PDB entry 6UQ1 | X-ray diffraction, 3.60 A resolution | chains A and B of the 13 polymer chains in the assembly

Chain A:
Molecule: DNA-directed RNA polymerase II subunit RPB1
From: Saccharomyces cerevisiae (strain ATCC 204508 / S288c)
Notes: EC 2.7.7.6
UniProtKB: P04050 (RPB1_YEAST); residues 1-1733 here = UniProt positions 1-1733
Sequence (1733 residues; numbered 1 to 1733; the number before each row is that of its first residue):
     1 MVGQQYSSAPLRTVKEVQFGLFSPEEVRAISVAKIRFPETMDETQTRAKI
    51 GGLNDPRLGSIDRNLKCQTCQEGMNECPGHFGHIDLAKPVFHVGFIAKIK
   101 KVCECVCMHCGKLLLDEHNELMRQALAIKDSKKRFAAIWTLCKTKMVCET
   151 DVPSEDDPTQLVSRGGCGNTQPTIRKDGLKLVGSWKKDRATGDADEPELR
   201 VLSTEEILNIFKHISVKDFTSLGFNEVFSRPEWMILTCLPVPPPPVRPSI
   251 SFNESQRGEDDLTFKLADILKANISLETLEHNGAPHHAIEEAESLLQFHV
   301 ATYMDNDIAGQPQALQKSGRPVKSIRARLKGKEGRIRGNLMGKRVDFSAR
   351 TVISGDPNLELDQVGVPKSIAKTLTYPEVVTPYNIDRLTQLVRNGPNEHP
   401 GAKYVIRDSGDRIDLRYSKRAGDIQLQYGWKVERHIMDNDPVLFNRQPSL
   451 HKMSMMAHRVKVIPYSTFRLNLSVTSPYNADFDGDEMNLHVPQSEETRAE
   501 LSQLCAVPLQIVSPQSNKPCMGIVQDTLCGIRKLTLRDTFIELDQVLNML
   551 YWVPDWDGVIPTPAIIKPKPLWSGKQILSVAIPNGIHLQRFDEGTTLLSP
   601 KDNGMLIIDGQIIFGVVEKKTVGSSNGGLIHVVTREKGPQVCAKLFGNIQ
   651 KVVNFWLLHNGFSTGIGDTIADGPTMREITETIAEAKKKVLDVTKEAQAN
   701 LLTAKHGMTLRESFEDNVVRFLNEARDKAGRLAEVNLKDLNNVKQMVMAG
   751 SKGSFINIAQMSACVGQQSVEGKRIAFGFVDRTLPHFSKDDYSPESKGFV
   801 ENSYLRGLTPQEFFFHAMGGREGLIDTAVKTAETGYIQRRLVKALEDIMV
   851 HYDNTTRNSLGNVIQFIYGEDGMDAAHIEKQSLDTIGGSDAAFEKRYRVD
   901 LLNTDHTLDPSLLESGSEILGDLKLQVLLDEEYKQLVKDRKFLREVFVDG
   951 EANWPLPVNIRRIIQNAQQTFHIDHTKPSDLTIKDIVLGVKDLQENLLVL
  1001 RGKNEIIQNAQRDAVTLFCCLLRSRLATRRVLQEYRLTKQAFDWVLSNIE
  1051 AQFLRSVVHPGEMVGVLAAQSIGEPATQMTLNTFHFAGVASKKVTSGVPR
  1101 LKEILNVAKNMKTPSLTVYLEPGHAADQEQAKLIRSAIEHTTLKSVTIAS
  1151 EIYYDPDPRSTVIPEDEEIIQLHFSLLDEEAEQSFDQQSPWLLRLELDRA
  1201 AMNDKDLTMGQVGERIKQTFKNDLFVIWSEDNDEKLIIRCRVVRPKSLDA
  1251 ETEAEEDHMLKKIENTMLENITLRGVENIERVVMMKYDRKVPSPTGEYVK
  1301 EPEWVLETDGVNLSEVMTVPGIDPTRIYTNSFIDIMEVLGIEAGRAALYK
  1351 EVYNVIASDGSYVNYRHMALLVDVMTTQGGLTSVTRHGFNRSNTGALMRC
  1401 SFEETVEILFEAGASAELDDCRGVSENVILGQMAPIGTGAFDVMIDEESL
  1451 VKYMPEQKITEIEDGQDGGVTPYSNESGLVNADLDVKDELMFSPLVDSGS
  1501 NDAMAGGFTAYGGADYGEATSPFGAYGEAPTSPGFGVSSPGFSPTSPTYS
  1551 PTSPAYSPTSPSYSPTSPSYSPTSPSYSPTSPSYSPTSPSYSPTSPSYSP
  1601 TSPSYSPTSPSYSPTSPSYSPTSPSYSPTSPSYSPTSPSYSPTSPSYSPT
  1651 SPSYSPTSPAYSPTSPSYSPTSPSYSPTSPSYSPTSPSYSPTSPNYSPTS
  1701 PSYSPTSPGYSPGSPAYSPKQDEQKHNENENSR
Unresolved in the structure: 1-2, 154-163, 187-198, 250-256, 1082-1091, 1177-1186, 1244-1256, 1447-1733
Swiss-Prot annotation at these positions:
  - region: Pro248 to Asp260 (Lid loop), Asn306 to Lys323 (Rudder loop), Pro810 to Glu822 (Bridging helix)
  - binding site (Zn(2+)): Cys67, Cys70, Cys77, His80, Cys107, Cys110, Cys148, Cys167
  - binding site (Mg(2+)): Asp481, Asp483, Asp485
  - modified residue: Thr1471 (Phosphothreonine)
  - cross-link (Glycyl lysine isopeptide (Lys-Gly)): Lys695 (interchain with G-Cter in ubiquitin), Lys1246 (interchain with G-Cter in ubiquitin), Lys1350 (interchain with G-Cter in ubiquitin)
  - natural variant: Ser1653 to Pro1659 (deletion: In strain: A364A)
  - mutagenesis: Lys1246 (K1246R: Impairs ubiquitination during transcription stress)
Cystine bridges: Cys105-Cys142
Ion coordination: Zn2+ site 1: Cys67, Cys77, His80; Zn2+ site 2: Cys107, Cys110, Cys148, Cys167; Mg2+: Asp481, Asp483, Asp485 (shared with 1 residue of chain R)

Chain B:
Molecule: DNA-directed RNA polymerase II subunit RPB2
From: Saccharomyces cerevisiae (strain ATCC 204508 / S288c)
Notes: EC 2.7.7.6
UniProtKB: P08518 (RPB2_YEAST); numbering as in UniProt (aligned over 1-1224)
Sequence (1224 residues; row label = number of the first residue in the row):
     1 MSDLANSEKYYDEDPYGFEDESAPITAEDSWAVISAFFREKGLVSQQLDS
    51 FNQFVDYTLQDIICEDSTLILEQLAQHTTESDNISRKYEISFGKIYVTKP
   101 MVNESDGVTHALYPQEARLRNLTYSSGLFVDVKKRTYEAIDVPGRELKYE
   151 LIAEESEDDSESGKVFIGRLPIMLRSKNCYLSEATESDLYKLKECPFDMG
   201 GYFIINGSEKVLIAQERSAGNIVQVFKKAAPSPISHVAEIRSALEKGSRF
   251 ISTLQVKLYGREGSSARTIKATLPYIKQDIPIVIIFRALGIIPDGEILEH
   301 ICYDVNDWQMLEMLKPCVEDGFVIQDRETALDFIGRRGTALGIKKEKRIQ
   351 YAKDILQKEFLPHITQLEGFESRKAFFLGYMINRLLLCALDRKDQDDRDH
   401 FGKKRLDLAGPLLAQLFKTLFKKLTKDIFRYMQRTVEEAHDFNMKLAINA
   451 KTITSGLKYALATGNWGEQKKAMSSRAGVSQVLNRYTYSSTLSHLRRTNT
   501 PIGRDGKLAKPRQLHNTHWGLVCPAETPEGQACGLVKNLSLMSCISVGTD
   551 PMPIITFLSEWGMEPLEDYVPHQSPDATRVFVNGVWHGVHRNPARLMETL
   601 RTLRRKGDINPEVSMIRDIREKELKIFTDAGRVYRPLFIVEDDESLGHKE
   651 LKVRKGHIAKLMATEYQDIEGGFEDVEEYTWSSLLNEGLVEYIDAEEEES
   701 ILIAMQPEDLEPAEANEENDLDVDPAKRIRVSHHATTFTHCEIHPSMILG
   751 VAASIIPFPDHNQSPRNTYQSAMGKQAMGVFLTNYNVRMDTMANILYYPQ
   801 KPLGTTRAMEYLKFRELPAGQNAIVAIACYSGYNQEDSMIMNQSSIDRGL
   851 FRSLFFRSYMDQEKKYGMSITETFEKPQRTNTLRMKHGTYDKLDDDGLIA
   901 PGVRVSGEDVIIGKTTPISPDEEELGQRTAYHSKRDASTPLRSTENGIVD
   951 QVLVTTNQDGLKFVKVRVRTTKIPQIGDKFASRHGQKGTIGITYRREDMP
  1001 FTAEGIVPDLIINPHAIPSRMTVAHLIECLLSKVAALSGNEGDASPFTDI
  1051 TVEGISKLLREHGYQSRGFEVMYNGHTGKKLMAQIFFGPTYYQRLRHMVD
  1101 DKIHARARGPMQVLTRQPVEGRSRDGGLRFGEMERDCMIAHGAASFLKER
  1151 LMEASDAFRVHICGICGLMTVIAKLNHNQFECKGCDNKIDIYQIHIPYAA
  1201 KLLFQELMAMNITPRLYTDRSRDF
Unresolved in the structure: 1-19, 76-85, 139-161, 338-344, 439-445, 503-508, 644-646, 669-675, 715-720, 920-929, 1222-1224
Ion coordination: Zn2+: Cys1182, Cys1185

Chain A / chain B interface:
Residue-residue contacts (377):
  Gln4(A) - Arg1159(B)
  Gln5(A) - Arg1159(B)  hydrogen bond (backbone-side chain)
  Tyr6(A) - Arg1159(B)
  Ser7(A) - His1161(B)
  Ser7(A) - Leu1175(B)
  Ser7(A) - Phe1180(B)
  Ser7(A) - Gln1193(B)  hydrogen bond
  Ser8(A) - Asn1178(B)
  Ser8(A) - Phe1180(B)
  Ala9(A) - Ile1191(B)  hydrophobic
  Ala9(A) - Tyr1192(B)
  Ala9(A) - Gln1193(B)  hydrogen bond (backbone-side chain)
  Pro10(A) - Gln1193(B)  hydrogen bond (backbone-backbone)
  Leu11(A) - Gln1193(B)
  Leu11(A) - Ile1194(B)  hydrophobic
  Leu11(A) - His1195(B)
  Arg12(A) - Tyr1192(B)
  Arg12(A) - Gln1193(B)  hydrogen bond (backbone-backbone)
  Arg12(A) - Ile1194(B)
  Val14(A) - Ile1194(B)  hydrophobic
  Val14(A) - Leu1216(B)  hydrophobic
  Lys15(A) - Tyr1217(B)  hydrogen bond (side chain-backbone)
  Lys15(A) - Thr1218(B)  hydrogen bond (side chain-backbone)
  Lys15(A) - Asp1219(B)
  Lys15(A) - Arg1220(B)
  Glu16(A) - Tyr1217(B)
  Glu16(A) - Asp1219(B)
  Glu16(A) - Arg1220(B)
  Glu16(A) - Ser1221(B)
  Val17(A) - Arg1215(B)
  Gln18(A) - Thr1213(B)
  Gln18(A) - Pro1214(B)
  Gln18(A) - Arg1215(B)  hydrogen bond (backbone-backbone)
  Phe19(A) - Thr1213(B)
  Gly20(A) - Ile1212(B)
  Gly20(A) - Thr1213(B)  hydrogen bond (backbone-backbone)
  Leu21(A) - Asn1211(B)
  Leu21(A) - Ile1212(B)  hydrophobic
  Leu21(A) - Thr1213(B)  hydrogen bond (backbone-side chain)
  Leu21(A) - Arg1215(B)
  Phe22(A) - Leu1168(B)  hydrophobic
  Phe22(A) - Met1208(B)
  Phe22(A) - Asn1211(B)  hydrogen bond (backbone-side chain)
  Phe22(A) - Thr1213(B)
  Glu26(A) - Cys1166(B)
  Glu26(A) - Arg1215(B)  salt bridge
  Ala29(A) - Lys1183(B)
  Ala29(A) - Gly1184(B)
  Ile30(A) - Thr1170(B)
  Ile30(A) - Lys1183(B)
  Thr69(A) - Ile1172(B)
  Cys70(A) - Ala1173(B)
  Gln71(A) - Lys1174(B)
  Gln71(A) - His1177(B)
  Asn75(A) - Arg1116(B)  hydrogen bond
  Asn75(A) - Phe1158(B)
  Glu76(A) - Arg1159(B)  salt bridge
  Glu76(A) - Leu1175(B)
  Pro78(A) - Val1160(B)  hydrophobic
  Pro78(A) - Lys1201(B)  hydrogen bond (backbone-side chain)
  Pro78(A) - Gln1205(B)  hydrogen bond (backbone-side chain)
  Phe81(A) - Gln1205(B)
  Phe81(A) - Met1208(B)  hydrophobic
  Phe81(A) - Ala1209(B)
  His92(A) - Met1210(B)  hydrogen bond (side chain-backbone)
  Pro240(A) - Met1208(B)
  Pro240(A) - Ala1209(B)
  Pro242(A) - Ala1209(B)  hydrophobic
  Pro243(A) - Gln1205(B)
  Pro245(A) - Tyr1198(B)
  Pro245(A) - Lys1201(B)
  Val246(A) - Leu1114(B)
  Tyr303(A) - Ala1209(B)
  Met304(A) - Met1210(B)  hydrophobic
  Ile325(A) - Glu1206(B)
  Ile325(A) - Met1210(B)  hydrophobic
  Arg328(A) - Glu1206(B)  salt bridge
  Leu329(A) - Leu1203(B)  hydrophobic
  Leu329(A) - Glu1206(B)
  Arg335(A) - Leu1202(B)
  Arg335(A) - Glu1206(B)
  Ile336(A) - Leu1203(B)  hydrophobic
  Arg337(A) - Arg1129(B)  hydrogen bond (backbone-side chain)
  Arg337(A) - Glu1132(B)  salt bridge
  Gly338(A) - Arg1129(B)
  Asn339(A) - Thr1115(B)
  Asn339(A) - Gln1117(B)  hydrogen bond (backbone-side chain)
  Asn339(A) - Ala1199(B)
  Leu340(A) - Ala1199(B)  hydrophobic
  Leu340(A) - Ala1200(B)
  Met341(A) - Glu1132(B)
  Met341(A) - Arg1135(B)
  Gly342(A) - Arg1129(B)
  Gly342(A) - Phe1130(B)
  Gly342(A) - Gly1131(B)
  Gly342(A) - Glu1132(B)
  Lys343(A) - Gln1117(B)
  Lys343(A) - Arg1129(B)
  Lys343(A) - Phe1130(B)  hydrogen bond (backbone-backbone)
  Lys343(A) - Leu1151(B)  hydrogen bond (side chain-backbone)
  Lys343(A) - Ser1155(B)
  Lys343(A) - Asp1156(B)  salt bridge
  Lys343(A) - Pro1197(B)
  Arg344(A) - Gln1117(B)
  Arg344(A) - Pro1118(B)
  Arg344(A) - Val1119(B)
  Arg344(A) - Glu1120(B)  salt bridge
  Arg344(A) - Gly1127(B)  hydrogen bond (side chain-backbone)
  Arg344(A) - Leu1128(B)
  Arg344(A) - Arg1129(B)
  Arg344(A) - Ser1155(B)  hydrogen bond (backbone-side chain)
  Val345(A) - Pro1118(B)
  Val345(A) - Leu1128(B)  hydrogen bond (backbone-backbone)
  Val345(A) - Phe1130(B)  hydrophobic
  Val345(A) - Arg1150(B)
  Val345(A) - Ala1154(B)  hydrophobic
  Val345(A) - Ser1155(B)
  Asp346(A) - Arg1106(B)  salt bridge
  Asp346(A) - Arg1108(B)
  Asp346(A) - Pro1118(B)
  Asp346(A) - Arg1150(B)  hydrogen bond (backbone-side chain)
  Asp346(A) - Ala1154(B)  hydrogen bond (backbone-backbone)
  Phe347(A) - Arg1106(B)  hydrogen bond (backbone-backbone)
  Phe347(A) - Ala1107(B)  hydrophobic
  Phe347(A) - Arg1150(B)
  Ser348(A) - Ala1105(B)
  Ser348(A) - Arg1106(B)  hydrogen bond (backbone-backbone)
  Ser348(A) - Leu1128(B)
  Ala349(A) - Leu1128(B)
  Arg350(A) - Lys1102(B)
  Arg350(A) - Ile1103(B)
  Arg350(A) - His1104(B)  hydrogen bond (backbone-backbone)
  Arg350(A) - Leu1128(B)
  Thr351(A) - Ile1103(B)
  Val352(A) - Val1099(B)  hydrophobic
  Ser354(A) - Ile990(B)
  Gly355(A) - Tyr833(B)
  Asp356(A) - Tyr833(B)  hydrogen bond
  Pro357(A) - Gly832(B)
  Pro357(A) - Tyr833(B)
  Ile370(A) - His1104(B)
  Ile370(A) - Ala1105(B)  hydrophobic
  Thr373(A) - Ala1105(B)
  Thr373(A) - Ala1107(B)
  Leu374(A) - Arg1106(B)
  Thr375(A) - Arg1108(B)
  Tyr404(A) - Arg1108(B)
  Arg412(A) - Arg1108(B)
  Glu433(A) - Arg1108(B)  salt bridge
  Leu443(A) - Met1138(B)  hydrophobic
  Leu443(A) - Phe1146(B)  hydrophobic
  Asn445(A) - Glu1134(B)
  Gln447(A) - Glu1134(B)  hydrogen bond
  Pro448(A) - Met1133(B)  hydrophobic
  Ser449(A) - Met1133(B)  hydrogen bond (side chain-backbone)
  Ser449(A) - Glu1134(B)  hydrogen bond
  Ser449(A) - Cys1137(B)
  His451(A) - Cys1137(B)  hydrogen bond (backbone-side chain)
  Lys452(A) - Cys1137(B)  hydrogen bond (backbone-side chain)
  Lys452(A) - Ala1140(B)  hydrogen bond (side chain-backbone)
  Lys452(A) - His1141(B)  hydrogen bond (backbone-side chain)
  Met455(A) - Phe1130(B)  hydrophobic
  Met455(A) - Glu1134(B)
  Met455(A) - Cys1137(B)  hydrophobic
  Met455(A) - Met1138(B)  hydrophobic
  Met455(A) - His1141(B)  hydrogen bond (backbone-side chain)
  Tyr465(A) - Ile976(B)  hydrophobic
  Ser466(A) - Gln975(B)  hydrogen bond
  Ser466(A) - Ile976(B)
  Ser466(A) - Val1099(B)
  Ser466(A) - Ile1103(B)
  Thr467(A) - Ile976(B)
  Thr467(A) - Gly977(B)
  Arg469(A) - Ile976(B)
  Arg469(A) - Gly991(B)  hydrogen bond (side chain-backbone)
  Leu472(A) - Gln835(B)
  Thr475(A) - Glu836(B)
  Ala480(A) - Glu836(B)
  Asp481(A) - Glu836(B)
  Phe482(A) - Gln835(B)
  Phe482(A) - Glu836(B)  hydrogen bond (backbone-backbone)
  Phe482(A) - Asp837(B)
  Phe482(A) - Ser838(B)
  Phe482(A) - Thr989(B)  hydrogen bond (backbone-side chain)
  Asp483(A) - Asp837(B)  hydrogen bond (backbone-backbone)
  Asp483(A) - Lys979(B)
  Asp483(A) - Lys987(B)
  Asp483(A) - Gly988(B)
  Asp483(A) - Thr989(B)
  Glu486(A) - Lys1102(B)
  Asn488(A) - Leu1128(B)
  His490(A) - Phe1130(B)
  His490(A) - Arg1150(B)  hydrogen bond
  Val491(A) - Arg1150(B)  hydrogen bond (backbone-side chain)
  Pro492(A) - Glu1149(B)
  Gln493(A) - Glu1149(B)  hydrogen bond (backbone-side chain)
  Ser494(A) - Glu1149(B)  hydrogen bond (backbone-side chain)
  Thr497(A) - Phe1146(B)
  Thr497(A) - Glu1149(B)  hydrogen bond
  Glu500(A) - Ala1143(B)
  Glu500(A) - Ala1144(B)
  Glu500(A) - Ser1145(B)  hydrogen bond
  Glu500(A) - Phe1146(B)  hydrogen bond (side chain-backbone)
  Leu501(A) - Phe1146(B)  hydrophobic
  Cys505(A) - Met1138(B)  hydrophobic
  Cys505(A) - His1141(B)
  Gln510(A) - His1141(B)  hydrogen bond
  Gln525(A) - Glu836(B)  hydrogen bond
  Gln525(A) - His1015(B)  hydrogen bond (backbone-side chain)
  Asp526(A) - Cys829(B)
  Asp526(A) - Gln835(B)
  Asp526(A) - Asn1013(B)  hydrogen bond
  Asp526(A) - His1015(B)
  Cys529(A) - His1015(B)
  Gln545(A) - Lys1079(B)
  Leu657(A) - Cys829(B)
  Leu658(A) - Tyr830(B)  hydrophobic
  Leu658(A) - Ser831(B)
  Leu658(A) - Asn1074(B)  hydrogen bond (backbone-side chain)
  Leu658(A) - Leu1081(B)
  His659(A) - Asn1074(B)  hydrogen bond
  His659(A) - Leu1081(B)
  Asn660(A) - Leu1081(B)
  Asn660(A) - Met1082(B)  hydrogen bond (backbone-backbone)
  Asn660(A) - Ala1083(B)
  Gly661(A) - Leu1081(B)
  Gly661(A) - Ala1083(B)
  Phe662(A) - Ile827(B)
  Phe662(A) - Ala828(B)
  Phe662(A) - Cys829(B)  hydrogen bond (backbone-backbone)
  Phe662(A) - Ala1083(B)  hydrophobic
  Phe662(A) - Ile1085(B)
  Ser663(A) - Ile827(B)  hydrogen bond (side chain-backbone)
  Ser663(A) - Pro1014(B)
  Ser663(A) - Gln1084(B)
  Ser663(A) - Ile1085(B)
  Ser663(A) - Phe1086(B)  hydrogen bond (side chain-backbone)
  Thr664(A) - Ile827(B)
  Thr664(A) - Pro1014(B)
  Thr664(A) - Phe1086(B)
  Gly665(A) - Phe1069(B)
  Gly665(A) - Phe1086(B)
  Ile666(A) - Leu1026(B)
  Ile666(A) - Leu1030(B)  hydrophobic
  Ile666(A) - Val1052(B)  hydrophobic
  Ile666(A) - Arg1067(B)
  Asp668(A) - Phe1069(B)
  Ile670(A) - Val1052(B)  hydrophobic
  Ile670(A) - Arg1067(B)
  Met746(A) - Pro1014(B)
  Met746(A) - His1015(B)  hydrogen bond
  Met746(A) - Pro1018(B)  hydrophobic
  Ser751(A) - His1015(B)  hydrogen bond
  Lys752(A) - His1015(B)
  Lys752(A) - Pro1018(B)
  Lys752(A) - Ser1019(B)
  Asn757(A) - Pro1018(B)
  Asn757(A) - Met1021(B)
  Gln760(A) - Met1021(B)
  Met761(A) - Met1021(B)  hydrophobic
  Met761(A) - Val1023(B)  hydrophobic
  Ala776(A) - Asn516(B)  hydrogen bond (backbone-side chain)
  Gly778(A) - His400(B)
  Gly778(A) - His515(B)
  Gly778(A) - Asn516(B)  hydrogen bond (backbone-side chain)
  Phe779(A) - Asn516(B)
  Phe779(A) - Thr517(B)
  Phe779(A) - Glu698(B)
  Phe779(A) - Glu699(B)
  Val780(A) - Glu699(B)  hydrogen bond (backbone-side chain)
  Arg782(A) - Glu698(B)  hydrogen bond (side chain-backbone)
  Arg782(A) - Glu699(B)  hydrogen bond (side chain-backbone)
  Arg782(A) - Ile701(B)  hydrogen bond (side chain-backbone)
  Arg782(A) - Leu702(B)
  Thr783(A) - Asn516(B)  hydrogen bond (backbone-side chain)
  Pro785(A) - Glu698(B)
  Pro785(A) - Ile701(B)
  Pro785(A) - Leu702(B)
  Pro785(A) - Ile703(B)  hydrogen bond (backbone-backbone)
  His786(A) - Trp519(B)
  His786(A) - Leu702(B)
  His786(A) - Ile703(B)
  His786(A) - Ala704(B)
  His786(A) - Met705(B)  hydrogen bond
  His786(A) - His733(B)
  His786(A) - Glu742(B)  salt bridge
  Phe787(A) - Leu702(B)
  Ser788(A) - Ala735(B)
  Glu795(A) - Val731(B)
  Glu801(A) - Ile729(B)
  Asn802(A) - Arg728(B)
  Asn802(A) - Ile729(B)  hydrogen bond (side chain-backbone)
  Tyr804(A) - His761(B)
  Tyr804(A) - Asn762(B)
  Tyr804(A) - Gln763(B)
  Tyr804(A) - Met1021(B)  hydrophobic
  Leu805(A) - His761(B)  hydrogen bond (backbone-side chain)
  Arg806(A) - Pro725(B)  hydrogen bond (side chain-backbone)
  Arg806(A) - Lys727(B)
  Arg806(A) - Arg728(B)
  Arg806(A) - Ile729(B)
  Arg806(A) - His761(B)
  Gly807(A) - Arg728(B)
  Gly807(A) - His761(B)
  Leu808(A) - Arg728(B)  hydrogen bond (backbone-side chain)
  Leu808(A) - Asp760(B)
  Leu808(A) - Phe1047(B)
  Thr809(A) - Ile729(B)
  Thr809(A) - Phe1047(B)
  Pro810(A) - Trp519(B)
  Pro810(A) - Met705(B)  hydrophobic
  Pro810(A) - Arg730(B)
  Pro810(A) - Pro745(B)  hydrophobic
  Pro810(A) - Phe1047(B)  hydrophobic
  Gln811(A) - Met705(B)
  Gln811(A) - His733(B)
  Phe813(A) - Leu749(B)  hydrophobic
  Phe813(A) - Pro759(B)
  Phe813(A) - Asn767(B)
  Phe814(A) - Leu514(B)  hydrophobic
  Phe814(A) - His515(B)
  Phe814(A) - Trp519(B)  hydrophobic
  Phe814(A) - Pro524(B)  hydrophobic
  His816(A) - Ser764(B)  hydrogen bond (backbone-side chain)
  Ala817(A) - Leu514(B)
  Ala817(A) - Pro524(B)  hydrophobic
  Ala817(A) - Ser764(B)
  Met818(A) - Leu514(B)
  Gly820(A) - Ser764(B)
  Arg821(A) - Arg512(B)  hydrogen bond (side chain-backbone)
  Arg821(A) - Leu514(B)
  Arg821(A) - Cys523(B)
  Arg821(A) - Pro524(B)  hydrogen bond (side chain-backbone)
  Arg821(A) - Gly534(B)
  Leu824(A) - Pro765(B)  hydrophobic
  Leu824(A) - Thr768(B)
  Leu824(A) - Tyr769(B)
  Ile825(A) - Arg512(B)
  Ile825(A) - Cys533(B)
  Ala828(A) - Gly530(B)
  Arg839(A) - Glu1132(B)  salt bridge
  Val842(A) - Asp1136(B)
  Lys843(A) - Arg1135(B)
  Lys843(A) - Asp1136(B)  salt bridge
  Glu846(A) - Arg1135(B)  salt bridge
  Met1063(A) - Ile1139(B)  hydrophobic
  Val1066(A) - Asp1136(B)
  Val1066(A) - Ile1139(B)  hydrophobic
  Gln1070(A) - Cys1137(B)
  Gln1070(A) - Ala1140(B)
  Lys1262(A) - Ser265(B)  hydrogen bond
  Asn1265(A) - Gly263(B)  hydrogen bond (side chain-backbone)
  Asn1265(A) - Ser264(B)
  Glu1269(A) - Gly263(B)
  Phe1410(A) - Met1210(B)  hydrophobic
  Phe1410(A) - Ile1212(B)  hydrophobic
  Gly1413(A) - Ile1212(B)
  Asp1420(A) - Arg1220(B)
  Arg1422(A) - Arg1220(B)
  Ser1425(A) - Arg1135(B)  hydrogen bond
  Val1428(A) - Arg1135(B)
  Val1428(A) - Leu1151(B)
  Ile1429(A) - Pro1197(B)
  Ile1429(A) - Ala1200(B)
  Leu1430(A) - Ile1196(B)
  Leu1430(A) - Pro1197(B)
  Gly1431(A) - Met1152(B)
  Gly1431(A) - Pro1197(B)
  Met1433(A) - Ala1144(B)  hydrophobic
  Met1433(A) - Ser1145(B)
  Ala1434(A) - Ala1144(B)
  Ile1436(A) - Ile1139(B)
  Ile1436(A) - Gly1142(B)
  Ile1436(A) - Ala1144(B)
  Thr1438(A) - Gly1142(B)  hydrogen bond (side chain-backbone)
  Thr1438(A) - Ser1145(B)
  Gly1439(A) - Ala1144(B)
Also at the interface, not in a pair above, chain A (207 interface residues in all): Ser31, Glu72, Gly79, Phe95, Phe228, Trp233, Pro248, Pro321, Arg326, Lys332, Ile353, Asn358, Lys403, Arg446, Leu504, Glu542, Gly667, Lys687, Glu771, Ile775, Phe777, Leu784, Lys789, Glu812, Glu822, Gln838, Leu1067, Lys1144, Leu1409, Val1424, Gln1432, Gly1437
Also at the interface, not in a pair above, chain B (191 interface residues in all): Glu262, Lys471, Lys510, Gln513, His518, Thr527, Lys537, Ser700, Ala726, Ile748, Asn834, Thr993, Ile1027, Thr1077, Lys1080, Met1111, Lys1148, Asn1176, Phe1204, Leu1207

Summary:
207 residues of chain A face 191 of chain B across their interface; the contacts include 80 hydrogen bonds and
12 salt bridges. Polar contacts include Glu26(A)-Arg1215(B), Glu76(A)-Arg1159(B) and Arg328(A)-Glu1206(B).
UniProt lists 8 Zn2+-binding residues, 3 Mg2+-binding residues and one mutagenesis site on chain A.
Here chain A is DNA-directed RNA polymerase II subunit RPB1 and chain B is DNA-directed RNA polymerase II
subunit RPB2, both from Saccharomyces cerevisiae (strain ATCC 204508 / S288c). Entry 6UQ1 (RNA polymerase II
elongation complex with 5-guanidinohydantoin lesion in state 6) was determined by X-ray diffraction (same
publication as 6UPX, 6UPY, 6UPZ, 6UQ0, 6UQ2 and 6UQ3).
